Entry 5DN4 (X-ray diffraction, 1.80 A resolution); this record covers chain A.

# Chain A
Name: Peptidoglycan hydrolase FlgJ
From: Salmonella typhimurium (strain LT2 / SGSC1412 / ATCC 700720)
Notes: EC 3.2.1.-
UniProtKB: P15931 (FLGJ_SALTY); residues 0-165 here correspond to UniProt positions 151-316 (UniProt number = residue number + 151)
Chain sequence (175 residues; row label = number of the first residue in the row; numbers below 1 keep their minus sign (Met-1 is residue -1)):
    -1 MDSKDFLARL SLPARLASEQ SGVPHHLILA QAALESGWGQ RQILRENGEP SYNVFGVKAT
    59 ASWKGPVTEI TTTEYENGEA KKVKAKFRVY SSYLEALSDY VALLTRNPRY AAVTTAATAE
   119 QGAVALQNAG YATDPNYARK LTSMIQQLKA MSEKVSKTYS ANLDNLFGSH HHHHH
Not modelled in the structure: 72-78, 165-173
Construct notes: initiating methionine (-1); expression tag (166-173)
UniProt features mapped onto this chain:
  - active site: Glu72, Asp97
What the authors report for this chain:
  - catalytic residues: Glu33 (citing earlier work)
  - catalytic residues: Glu72
  - mutagenesis - E72Q: decreased catalytic activity
  - conformationally variable residues (order/disorder transition): Glu72 to Ala78
  - interface residues: Leu32, Phe53, Tyr98, Tyr129, Tyr135, Lys138, Tyr157, Asn160, Leu161

# In short
UniProt lists active-site residues Glu72 and Asp97. From the paper: catalytic residues Glu33 and Glu72; E72Q
reduces catalytic activity.
Chain A is Peptidoglycan hydrolase FlgJ (Salmonella typhimurium (strain LT2 / SGSC1412 / ATCC 700720)); the
structure, Structure of the glycoside hydrolase domain from Salmonella typhimurium FlgJ, was determined by
X-ray diffraction (same publication as 5DN5).
